Entry 6OR2 (X-ray diffraction, 2.59 A resolution); this record covers chain A.

== Chain A ==
Molecule: Membrane protein, MmpL family protein
Source organism: Mycobacterium smegmatis (strain ATCC 700084 / mc(2)155)
Reference sequence: A0QP27 (A0QP27_MYCS2); residues 1-773 here = UniProt positions 1-773
Chain sequence (779 residues; row label = number of the first residue in the row):
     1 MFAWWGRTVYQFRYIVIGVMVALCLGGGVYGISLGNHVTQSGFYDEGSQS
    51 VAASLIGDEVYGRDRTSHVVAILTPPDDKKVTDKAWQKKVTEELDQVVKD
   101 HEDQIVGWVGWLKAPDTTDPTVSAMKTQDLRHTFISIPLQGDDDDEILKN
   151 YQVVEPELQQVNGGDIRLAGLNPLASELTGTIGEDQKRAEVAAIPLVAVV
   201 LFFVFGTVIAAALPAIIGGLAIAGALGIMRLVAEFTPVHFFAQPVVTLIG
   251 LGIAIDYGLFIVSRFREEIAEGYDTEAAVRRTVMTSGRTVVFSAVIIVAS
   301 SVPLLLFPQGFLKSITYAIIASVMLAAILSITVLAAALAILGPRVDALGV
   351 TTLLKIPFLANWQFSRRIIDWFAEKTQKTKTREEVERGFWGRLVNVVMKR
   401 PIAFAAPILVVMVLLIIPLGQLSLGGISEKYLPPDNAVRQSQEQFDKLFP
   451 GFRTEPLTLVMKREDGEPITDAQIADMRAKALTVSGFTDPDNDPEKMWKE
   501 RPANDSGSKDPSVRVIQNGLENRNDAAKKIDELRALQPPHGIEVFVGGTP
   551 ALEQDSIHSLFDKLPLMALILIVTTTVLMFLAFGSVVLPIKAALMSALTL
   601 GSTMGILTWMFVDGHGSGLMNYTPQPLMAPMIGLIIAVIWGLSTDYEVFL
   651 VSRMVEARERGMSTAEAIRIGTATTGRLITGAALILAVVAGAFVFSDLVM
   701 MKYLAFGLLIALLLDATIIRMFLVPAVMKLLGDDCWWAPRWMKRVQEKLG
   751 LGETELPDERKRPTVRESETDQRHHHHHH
Disordered / not traced: 353-381, 762-779
Differences from the reference sequence: expression tag (774-779)
UniProt features mapped onto this chain:
  - binding site (a 1,2-diacylglycero-3-phosphoethanolamine): Q40 to Y44
  - binding site (SQ109): D645
  - site: D256 (Part of the proton-transportation channel), Y257 (Part of the proton-transportation channel), K591 (Part of the proton transportation network), D645 (Part of the proton-transportation channel), Y646 (Part of the proton-transportation channel), E647 (Part of the proton transportation network)
  - natural variant: V197 (V197M: Increases resistance to BM212 with 4-fold increase in minimal inhibitory concentration (MIC) to BM212 in liquid and solid media), Y257 (Y257C: Growth defect in both liquid and solid media), S293 (S293A: Growth defect in both liquid and solid media; S293T: Grows as wild-type in liquid media), I297 (I297F: Growth defect in certain liquid medium), A326 (A326T: Increases resistance to BM212 with 4-fold increase in minimal inhibitory concentration (MIC) to BM212 in liquid and solid media), G750 (G750D: Rescues the growth defect of A-293 variant by partially restoring the membrane potential)
  - mutagenesis: Q40 (Q40R: Binds to SQ109 with a dissociation constant (Kd) value similar to wild-type), I194 (I194R: Binds to ICA38 with a dissociation constant (Kd) value similar to wild-type), S301 (S301A: Binds to SQ109, AU1235, ICA38 and rimonabant with a dissociation constant (Kd) values similar to wild-type; when associated with T-319; L-638 and V-686), T316 (T316I: Confers resistance to ICA38), I319 (I319T: Binds to SQ109, AU1235, ICA38 and rimonabant with a dissociation constant (Kd) values similar to wild-type; when associated with A-301; L-638 and V-686), I572 (I572P: Binds to SQ109 with a dissociation constant (Kd) value similar to wild-type), S596 (S596I: Confers resistance to ICA38), V638 (V638L: Binds to SQ109, AU1235, ICA38 and rimonabant with a dissociation constant (Kd) value similar to wild-type; when associated with A-301; T-319 and V-686), L686 (L686V: Binds to SQ109, AU1235, ICA38 and rimonabant with a dissociation constant (Kd) value similar to wild-type; when associated with A-301; T-319 and L-638), V688 (V688G: Binds to ICA38 with a dissociation constant (Kd) value similar to wild-type), V689 (V689G: Binds to ICA38 with a dissociation constant (Kd) value similar to wild-type), A705 (A705T: Binds to SQ109 with a dissociation constant (Kd) value similar to wild-type)
Ligand contacts: L9Q ((1S)-2-{[(S)-(2-aminoethoxy)(hydroxy)phosphoryl]oxy}-1-[(octadecanoyloxy)methyl]ethyl (9Z)-octadec-9-enoate): Q40, S41, F43, Y44, D64, T66, S67, V70, V109, M125, F134, S136, D144, G170, L171, L174, A175, L178, I427, S428, E429, Q442, F445, F452, R453, T454, P456, R501, P502, N504, Q517, T549

== Summary ==
Ligands of chain A: compound L9Q. From UniProt: 5 residues binding 1,2-diacylglycero-3-phosphoethanolamine,
SQ109-binding residue D645 and 12 mutagenesis sites.
Chain A is Membrane protein, MmpL family protein (Mycobacterium smegmatis (strain ATCC 700084 / mc(2)155));
the structure, MmpL3 is a lipid transporter that binds trehalose monomycolate and phosphatidylethanolamine,
was determined by X-ray diffraction together with 9BFH, 9BFM, 9BFN and 9BFT from the same study.
